PDB entry 4AC5 | X-ray diffraction, 8.20 A resolution (very low resolution: no residue pairs are listed; an interface is given only as per-side residue counts) | chains C and H of the 4 polymer chains in the assembly

== Chain C ==
Protein: Photosynthetic reaction center cytochrome C subunit
From: Blastochloris viridis
UniProtKB: P07173 (CYCR_RHOVI); residues 1-336 here correspond to UniProt positions 21-356 (UniProt number = residue number + 20)
Amino-acid sequence (336 residues; numbered 1 to 336; the number before each row is that of its first residue):
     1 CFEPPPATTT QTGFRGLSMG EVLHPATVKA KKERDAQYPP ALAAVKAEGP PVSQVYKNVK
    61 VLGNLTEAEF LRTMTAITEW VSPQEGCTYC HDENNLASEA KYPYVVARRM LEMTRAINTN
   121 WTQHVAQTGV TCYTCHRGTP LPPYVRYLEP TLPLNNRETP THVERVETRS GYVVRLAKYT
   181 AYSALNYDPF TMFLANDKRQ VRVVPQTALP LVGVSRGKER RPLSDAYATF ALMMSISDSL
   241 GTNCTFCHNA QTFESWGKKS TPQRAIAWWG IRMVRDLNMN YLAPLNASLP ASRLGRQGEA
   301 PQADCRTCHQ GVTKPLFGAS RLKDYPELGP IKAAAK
Not modelled in the structure: 333-336
Bound ions: heme Fe (4 sites), coordinated by His-91, His-124, His-136, His-248, His-309
Residues lining bound ligands:
  - heme (HEM), molecule 1: Tyr-56, Lys-57, Asn-58, Val-59, Lys-60, Val-61, Leu-62, Phe-70, Leu-71, Met-74, Thr-75, Ile-77, Thr-78, Val-81, Ser-82, Gly-86, Cys-87, Cys-90, His-91, Leu-96, Ala-97, Pro-103, Tyr-104, Ala-107, Arg-108, Leu-111
  - heme (HEM), molecule 2: Ile-77, Val-81, Tyr-89, Cys-90, Tyr-102, Pro-103, Val-106, Ala-107, Met-110, Leu-111, Met-113, Thr-114, Ile-117, Thr-131, Cys-132, Cys-135, His-136, Pro-140, Leu-141, Pro-142, Val-145, Leu-282, Leu-289, Arg-293, Pro-301, Ala-303, Leu-328
  - heme (HEM), molecule 3: Ile-117, His-124, Val-125, Thr-128, Gly-129, Val-130, Leu-194, Ile-236, Leu-240, Phe-246, Cys-247, Gln-263, Ile-266, Ala-267, Gly-270, Ile-271, Met-273, Val-274, Asp-304, Cys-305, Cys-308, His-309, Thr-313, Lys-314, Pro-315
  - heme (HEM), molecule 4: Gln-200, Val-201, Arg-202, Val-203, Val-204, Thr-229, Phe-230, Met-233, Met-234, Ile-236, Ser-237, Leu-240, Thr-242, Asn-243, Cys-244, Cys-247, His-248, Phe-253, Glu-254, Trp-256, Arg-264, Ala-267, Trp-268, Ile-271, Arg-272
Curated features (UniProtKB/Swiss-Prot):
  - binding site (heme): Met-74, Cys-87, Cys-90, His-91, Met-110, His-124, Cys-132, Cys-135, His-136, Met-233, Cys-244, Cys-247, His-248, Cys-305, Cys-308, His-309
  - site: Cys-1 (Not N-palmitoylated)
  - lipidation: Cys-1 (S-diacylglycerol cysteine)

== Chain H ==
Protein: Reaction center protein H chain
From: Blastochloris viridis
UniProtKB: P06008 (RCEH_RHOVI); residues 1-258 here = UniProt positions 1-258
Amino-acid sequence (258 residues; numbered 1 to 258; the number before each row is that of its first residue):
     1 MYHGALAQHL DIAQLVWYAQ WLVIWTVVLL YLRREDRREG YPLVEPLGLV KLAPEDGQVY
    61 ELPYPKTFVL PHGGTVTVPR RRPETRELKL AQTDGFEGAP LQPTGNPLVD AVGPASYAER
   121 AEVVDATVDG KAKIVPLRVA TDFSIAEGDV DPRGLPVVAA DGVEAGTVTD LWVDRSEHYF
   181 RYLELSVAGS ARTALIPLGF CDVKKDKIVV TSILSEQFAN VPRLQSRDQI TLREEDKVSA
   241 YYAGGLLYAT PERAESLL
Not modelled in the structure: 46-60
Modified residues: Met-1 (n-formylmethionine; FME)
Curated features (UniProtKB/Swiss-Prot):
  - modified residue: Met-1 (N-formylmethionine)

== How chain C and chain H interact ==
At this resolution (8 A) residue pairs are not listed: 8 residues of chain C and 5 of chain H lie at the interface.

== Summary ==
8 residues of chain C and 5 residues of chain H are in contact. Ligands of chain C: 4 copies of heme.
His-124(C) and His-309(C) form the heme Fe site. Curated annotation (UniProt) lists 16 heme-binding residues
on chain C.
Chain C is Photosynthetic reaction center cytochrome C subunit and chain H is Reaction center protein H chain,
both from Blastochloris viridis; the structure, Lipidic sponge phase crystal structure of the Bl. viridis
reaction centre solved using serial femtosecond crystallography, was determined by X-ray diffraction.
